5V7Q - chains A and C of the 31 polymer chains in the assembly; structure by electron microscopy, 3.70 A resolution.

[Chain A]
Molecule: 23S rRNA
Organism: Mycobacterium tuberculosis
Sequence (3138 nucleotides; each row starts with the number of its first residue):
     1 UUGUAAGUGU CUAAGGGCGC AUGGUGGAUG CCUUGGCAUC GAGAGCCGAU GAAGGACGUG
    61 GGAGGCUGCG AUAUGCCUCG GGGAGCUGUC AACCGAGCGU GGAUCCGAGG AUUUCCGAAU
   121 GGGGAAACCC AGCACGAGUG AUGUCGUGCU ACCCGCAUCU GAAUAUAUAG GGUGCGGGAG
   181 GGAACGCGGG GAAGUGAAAC AUCUCAGUAC CCGUAGGAGG AGAAAACAAU UGUGAUUCCG
   241 CAAGUAGUGG CGAGCGAACG CGGAACAGGC UAAACCGCAC GCAUGGGUAA CCGGGUAGGG
   301 GUUGUGUGUG CGGGGUUGUG GGAGGAUAUG UCUCAGCGCU ACCCGGCUGA GAGGCAGUCA
   361 GAAAGUGUCG UGGUUAGCGG AAGUGGCCUG GGAUGGUCUG CCGUAGACGG UGAGAGCCCG
   421 GUACGCGAAA ACCCGGCACC UGCCUAGUAU CAAUUCCCGA GUAGCAGCGG GCCCGUGGAA
   481 UCCGCUGUGA AUCCGCCGGG ACCACCCGGU AAGCCUAAAU ACUCCUCGAU GACCGAUAGC
   541 GGAUUAGUAC CGUGAGGGAA UGGUGAAAAG UACCCCGGGA GGGGAGUGAA AGAGUACCUG
   601 AAACCGUGUG CCUACAAUCC GUCAGAGCCU CCUUUUCCUC UCCGGAGGAG GGUGGUGAUG
   661 GCGUGCCUUU UGAAGAAUGA GCCUGCGAGU CAGGGACAUG UCGCAAGGUU AACCCGUGUG
   721 GGGUAGCCGC AGCGAAAGCG AGUCUGAAUA GGGCGACCCA CACGCGCAUA CGCGCGUGUG
   781 AAUAGUGGCG UGUUCUGGAC CCGAAGCGGA GUGAUCUACC CAUGGCCAGG GUGAAGCGCG
   841 GGUAAGACCG CGUGGAGGCC CGAACCCACU UAGGUUGAAG ACUGAGGGGA UGAGCUGUGG
   901 GUAGGGGUGA AAGGCCAAUC AAACUCCGUG AUAGCUGGUU CUCCCCGAAA UGCAUUUAGG
   961 UGCAGCGUUG CGUGGUUCAC CGCGGAGGUA GAGCUACUGG AUGGCCGAUG GGCCCUACUA
  1021 GGUUACUGAC GUCAGCCAAA CUCCGAAUGC CGUGGUGUAA AGCGUGGCAG UGAGACGGCG
  1081 GGGGAUAAGC UCCGUACGUC GAAAGGGAAA CAGCCCAGAU CGCCGGCUAA GGCCCCCAAG
  1141 CGUGUGCUAA GUGGGAAAGG AUGUGCAGUC GCAAAGACAA CCAGGAGGUU GGCUUAGAAG
  1201 CAGCCACCCU UGAAAGAGUG CGUAAUAGCU CACUGGUCAA GUGAUUGUGC GCCGAUAAUG
  1261 UAGCGGGGCU CAAGCACACC GCCGAAGCCG CGGCACAUCC ACCUUGUGGU GGGUGUGGGU
  1321 AGGGGAGCGU CCCUCAUUCA GCGAAGCCAC CGGGUGACCG GUGGUGGAGG GUGGGGGAGU
  1381 GAGAAUGCAG GCAUGAGUAG CGACAAGGCA AGUGAGAACC UUGCCCGCCG AAAGACCAAG
  1441 GGUUCCUGGG CCAGGCCAGU CCGCCCAGGG UGAGUCGGGA CCUAAGGCGA GGCCGACAGG
  1501 CGUAGUCGAU GGACAACGGG UUGAUAUUCC CGUACCCGUG UGUGGGCGCC CGUGACGAAU
  1561 CAGCGGUACU AACCACCCAA AACCGGAUCG AUCACUCCCC UUCGGGGGUG UGGAGUUCUG
  1621 GGGCUGCGUG GGAACUUCGC UGGUAGUAGU CAAGCGAAGG GGUGACGCAG GAAGGUAGCC
  1681 GUACCAGUCA GUGGUAACAC UGGGGCAAGC CGGUAGGGAG AGCGAUAGGC AAAUCCGUCG
  1741 CUCACUAAUC CUGAGAGGUG ACGCAUAGCC GGUUGAGGCG AAUUCGGUGA UCCUCUGCUG
  1801 CCAAGAAAAG CCUCUAGCGA GCACACACAC GGCCCGUACC CCAAACCGAC ACAGGUGGUC
  1861 AGGUAGAGCA UACCAAGGCG UACGAGAUAA CUAUGGUUAA GGAACUCGGC AAAAUGCCCC
  1921 CGUAACUUCG GGAGAAGGGG GACCGGAAUA UCGUGAACAC CCUUGCGGUG GGAGCGGGAU
  1981 CCGGUCGCAG AAACCAGUGA GGAGCGACUG UUUACUAAAA ACACAGGUCC GUGCGAAGUC
  2041 GCAAGACGAU GUAUACGGAC UGACGCCUGC CCGGUGCUGG AAGGUUAAGA GGACCCGUUA
  2101 ACCCGCAAGG GUGAAGCGGA GAAUUUAAGC CCCAGUAAAC GGCGGUGGUA ACUAUAACCA
  2161 UCCUAAGGUA GCGAAAUUCC UUGUCGGGUA AGUUCCGACC UGCACGAAUG GCGUAACGAC
  2221 UUCUCAACUG UCUCAACCAU AGACUCGGCG AAAUUGCACU ACGAGUAAAG AUGCUCGUUA
  2281 CGCGCGGCAG GACGAAAAGA CCCCGGGACC UUCACUACAA CUUGGUAUUG AUGUUCGGUA
  2341 CGGUUUGUGU AGGAUAGGUG GGAGACUGUG AAACCUCGAC GCCAGUUGGG GCGGAGUCGU
  2401 UGUUGAAAUA CCACUCUGAU CGUAUUGGGC AUCUAACCUC GAACCCUGAA UCGGGUUUAG
  2461 GGACAGUGCC UGGCGGGUAG UUUAACUGGG GCGGUUGCCU CCUAAAAUGU AACGGAGGCG
  2521 CCCAAAGGUU CCCUCAACCU GGACGGCAAU CAGGUGGCGA GUGUAAAUGC ACAAGGGAGC
  2581 UUGACUGCGA GACUUACAAG UCAAGCAGGG ACGAAAGUCG GGAUUAGUGA UCCGGCACCC
  2641 CCGAGUGGAA GGGGUGUCGC UCAACGGAUA AAAGGUACCC CGGGGAUAAC AGGCUGAUCU
  2701 UCCCCAAGAG UCCAUAUCGA CGGGAUGGUU UGGCACCUCG AUGUCGGCUC GUCGCAUCCU
  2761 GGGGCUGGAG CAGGUCCCAA GGGUUGGGCU GUUCGCCCAU UAAAGCGGCA CGCGAGCUGG
  2821 GUUUAGAACG UCGUGAGACA GUUCGGUCUC UAUCCGCCGC GCGCGUCAGA AACUUGAGGA
  2881 AACCUGUCCC UAGUACGAGA GGACCGGGAC GGACGAACCU CUGGUGCACC AGUUGUCCCG
  2941 CCAGGGGCAC CGCUGGAUAG CCACGUUCGG UCAGGAUAAC CGCUGAAAGC AUCUAAGCGG
  3001 GAAACCUUCU CCAAGAUCAG GUUUCUCACC CACUUGGUGG GAUAAGGCCC CCCGCAGAAC
  3061 ACGGGUUCAA UAGGUCAGAC CUGGAAGCUC AGUAAUGGGU GUAGGGAACU GGUGCUAACC
  3121 GGCCGAAAAC UUACAACA
Unresolved in the structure: 1-4, 1013-1022, 3133-3138
Residues lining bound ligands: Llinezolid-114 (917; N-({(5S)-2-oxo-3-[4-(1,3-thiazol-5-yl)phenyl]-1,3-oxazolidin-5-yl}methyl)acetamide): G2299, A2300, A2689, C2690, A2741, U2742, G2743, U2744, U2823
What the authors report for this chain:
  - contacts within the chain: A1591-G2079, A1591-C2132
  - binding site for Llinezolid-114: U2744

[Chain C]
Molecule: 50S ribosomal protein L2
Organism: Mycobacterium tuberculosis
Reference sequence: A0A045H5T7 (A0A045H5T7_MYCTX); numbering as in UniProt (aligned over 1-280)
Amino-acid sequence (280 residues; each row starts with the number of its first residue):
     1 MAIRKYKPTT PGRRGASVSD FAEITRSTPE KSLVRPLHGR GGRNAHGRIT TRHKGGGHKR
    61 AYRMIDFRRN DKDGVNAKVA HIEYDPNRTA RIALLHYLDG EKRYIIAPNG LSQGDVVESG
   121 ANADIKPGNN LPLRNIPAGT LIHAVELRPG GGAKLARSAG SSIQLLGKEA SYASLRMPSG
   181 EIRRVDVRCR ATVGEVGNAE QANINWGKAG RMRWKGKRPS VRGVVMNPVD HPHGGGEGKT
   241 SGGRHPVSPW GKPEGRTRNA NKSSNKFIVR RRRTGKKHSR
Unresolved in the structure: 1, 274-280

[Interface between chain A and chain C]
Pairs across the interface (256; chain A residue first):
  C819(A) - Arg43(C)  hydrogen bond to the base
  C819(A) - Arg218(C)  hydrogen bond to the sugar
  C820(A) - Arg43(C)  hydrogen bond to the sugar
  C820(A) - Gly56(C)  hydrogen bond to the phosphate
  C820(A) - Arg213(C)  salt bridge to the phosphate
  C821(A) - His38(C)  sugar contact
  C821(A) - Gly39(C)  sugar contact
  C821(A) - Gly56(C)  hydrogen bond to the phosphate
  A822(A) - His38(C)  sugar contact
  A822(A) - Gly39(C)  phosphate contact
  U823(A) - Lys59(C)  salt bridge to the phosphate
  A834(A) - Lys7(C)  sugar contact
  A835(A) - Lys7(C)  sugar contact
  A856(A) - Arg13(C)  base contact
  G857(A) - Thr10(C)  sugar contact
  G858(A) - Thr10(C)  hydrogen bond to the phosphate
  G858(A) - Gly12(C)  base contact
  G858(A) - Arg13(C)  hydrogen bond to the phosphate
  G858(A) - Lys208(C)  salt bridge to the phosphate
  G858(A) - Ala209(C)  hydrogen bond to the base
  G858(A) - Gly210(C)  base contact
  A893(A) - Lys208(C)  salt bridge to the phosphate
  A893(A) - Ala209(C)  base contact
  A893(A) - Gly210(C)  sugar contact
  A893(A) - Arg213(C)  hydrogen bond to the base
  A893(A) - Trp214(C)  hydrogen bond to the phosphate
  A893(A) - Pro219(C)  base contact
  G901(A) - Arg43(C)  base contact
  U902(A) - His46(C)  sugar contact
  U902(A) - Gly47(C)  hydrogen bond to the sugar
  U902(A) - Arg48(C)  sugar contact
  A903(A) - Arg48(C)  salt bridge to the phosphate
  G906(A) - Arg48(C)  sugar contact
  U908(A) - Arg48(C)  phosphate contact
  U908(A) - Ile49(C)  hydrogen bond to the phosphate
  G909(A) - Ile49(C)  phosphate contact
  G909(A) - Arg218(C)  salt bridge to the phosphate
  G909(A) - Asp230(C)  hydrogen bond to the base
  A910(A) - Pro219(C)  sugar contact
  A911(A) - Val221(C)  sugar contact
  A911(A) - Val225(C)  hydrogen bond to the sugar
  A911(A) - Met226(C)  base contact
  A911(A) - Asp230(C)  base contact
  G913(A) - Asn227(C)  hydrogen bond to the sugar
  G913(A) - Val229(C)  base contact
  A1485(A) - His38(C)  phosphate contact
  G1486(A) - His38(C)  salt bridge to the phosphate
  G1486(A) - Arg40(C)  salt bridge to the phosphate
  G1500(A) - His46(C)  sugar contact
  C1501(A) - Ala45(C)  phosphate contact
  C1501(A) - His46(C)  sugar contact
  G1502(A) - Ala45(C)  phosphate contact
  C1577(A) - Arg134(C)  hydrogen bond to the base
  C1578(A) - Lys168(C)  sugar contact
  A1579(A) - Lys168(C)  phosphate contact
  A1579(A) - Glu169(C)  hydrogen bond to the sugar
  A1579(A) - Ala170(C)  hydrogen bond to the sugar
  U1617(A) - Arg270(C)  hydrogen bond to the phosphate
  C1618(A) - Arg270(C)  salt bridge to the phosphate
  C1627(A) - Arg134(C)  hydrogen bond to the base
  G1628(A) - Arg134(C)  hydrogen bond to the base
  G1628(A) - Asn135(C)  sugar contact
  U1629(A) - Ala121(C)  sugar contact
  U1629(A) - Asn122(C)  sugar contact
  A1727(A) - Asp99(C)  sugar contact
  G1728(A) - Asp99(C)  base contact
  G1728(A) - Gly100(C)  base contact
  G1728(A) - Glu101(C)  hydrogen bond to the sugar
  G1737(A) - Asp99(C)  hydrogen bond to the base
  G1737(A) - Gly100(C)  base contact
  G1737(A) - Lys102(C)  phosphate contact
  U1738(A) - His96(C)  salt bridge to the phosphate
  U1738(A) - Tyr97(C)  hydrogen bond to the sugar
  U1738(A) - Leu98(C)  hydrogen bond to the sugar
  U1738(A) - Gly100(C)  sugar contact
  C1739(A) - Lys78(C)  salt bridge to the phosphate
  G1800(A) - Arg26(C)  salt bridge to the phosphate
  C1802(A) - Arg4(C)  salt bridge to the phosphate
  C1802(A) - Tyr6(C)  sugar contact
  C1802(A) - Phe21(C)  sugar contact
  A1803(A) - Val18(C)  phosphate contact
  A1803(A) - His58(C)  base contact
  A1803(A) - Trp206(C)  phosphate contact
  A1803(A) - Arg211(C)  salt bridge to the phosphate
  A1803(A) - Trp214(C)  stacking on the base
  A1804(A) - Phe21(C)  base contact
  A1804(A) - Arg60(C)  salt bridge to the phosphate
  A1804(A) - Arg63(C)  sugar contact
  A1804(A) - Tyr84(C)  base contact
  A1804(A) - Pro86(C)  sugar contact
  G1805(A) - Lys59(C)  sugar contact
  G1805(A) - Arg60(C)  sugar contact
  G1805(A) - Ala61(C)  hydrogen bond to the phosphate
  G1805(A) - Arg63(C)  salt bridge to the phosphate
  G1805(A) - Pro86(C)  phosphate contact
  A1806(A) - Pro36(C)  sugar contact
  A1806(A) - Lys59(C)  hydrogen bond to the sugar
  U1928(A) - Arg14(C)  hydrogen bond to the sugar
  C1929(A) - Pro8(C)  phosphate contact
  G1930(A) - Pro8(C)  sugar contact
  G1930(A) - Thr9(C)  sugar contact
  G1930(A) - Arg14(C)  base contact
  A2007(A) - Pro11(C)  hydrogen bond to the base
  A2007(A) - Arg14(C)  base contact
  C2008(A) - Pro11(C)  base contact
  C2022(A) - Arg222(C)  salt bridge to the phosphate
  C2022(A) - Val225(C)  phosphate contact
  A2023(A) - Pro219(C)  sugar contact
  A2023(A) - Ser220(C)  phosphate contact
  A2023(A) - Val221(C)  phosphate contact
  A2023(A) - Arg222(C)  salt bridge to the phosphate
  C2024(A) - Ala209(C)  sugar contact
  C2024(A) - Pro219(C)  sugar contact
  C2024(A) - Ser220(C)  hydrogen bond to the phosphate
  A2025(A) - Trp206(C)  hydrogen bond to the sugar
  A2025(A) - Gly207(C)  hydrogen bond to the sugar
  A2025(A) - Met212(C)  sugar contact
  A2025(A) - Lys217(C)  salt bridge to the phosphate
  G2026(A) - Ile204(C)  phosphate contact
  G2026(A) - Asn205(C)  sugar contact
  G2026(A) - Trp206(C)  phosphate contact
  C2030(A) - Glu254(C)  hydrogen bond to the sugar
  G2031(A) - Gly255(C)  sugar contact
  G2031(A) - Thr257(C)  hydrogen bond to the sugar
  G2031(A) - Arg271(C)  salt bridge to the phosphate
  G2031(A) - Arg272(C)  phosphate contact
  U2032(A) - Arg256(C)  salt bridge to the phosphate
  U2032(A) - Arg271(C)  salt bridge to the phosphate
  U2032(A) - Arg272(C)  salt bridge to the phosphate
  G2033(A) - Lys154(C)  base contact
  G2033(A) - Leu155(C)  base contact
  G2033(A) - Met177(C)  base contact
  G2033(A) - Pro178(C)  base contact
  G2033(A) - Ser179(C)  base contact
  G2033(A) - Glu181(C)  base contact
  G2033(A) - Arg183(C)  hydrogen bond to the sugar
  G2033(A) - Arg258(C)  salt bridge to the phosphate
  G2033(A) - Ile268(C)  sugar contact
  C2034(A) - Leu147(C)  sugar contact
  C2034(A) - Lys154(C)  sugar contact
  C2034(A) - Ser264(C)  hydrogen bond to the phosphate
  G2035(A) - Lys154(C)  salt bridge to the phosphate
  A2037(A) - Thr257(C)  hydrogen bond to the sugar
  G2038(A) - Thr50(C)  base contact
  G2038(A) - Thr51(C)  base contact
  G2038(A) - Thr257(C)  phosphate contact
  U2039(A) - Thr50(C)  base contact
  U2039(A) - Trp250(C)  sugar contact
  U2039(A) - Lys252(C)  salt bridge to the phosphate
  C2040(A) - Asn44(C)  hydrogen bond to the base
  C2040(A) - His46(C)  base contact
  C2040(A) - Arg48(C)  sugar contact
  C2040(A) - Trp250(C)  phosphate contact
  G2041(A) - Arg48(C)  salt bridge to the phosphate
  A2044(A) - His46(C)  base contact
  G2045(A) - His46(C)  base contact
  A2046(A) - Asn44(C)  base contact
  A2046(A) - Ala45(C)  hydrogen bond to the sugar
  C2047(A) - Arg40(C)  salt bridge to the phosphate
  C2047(A) - Gly41(C)  phosphate contact
  C2047(A) - Gly42(C)  hydrogen bond to the sugar
  C2047(A) - Arg43(C)  sugar contact
  C2047(A) - Thr50(C)  hydrogen bond to the sugar
  G2048(A) - Arg40(C)  phosphate contact
  G2048(A) - Gly41(C)  phosphate contact
  G2048(A) - Thr51(C)  sugar contact
  G2048(A) - Lys54(C)  phosphate contact
  A2049(A) - Lys54(C)  salt bridge to the phosphate
  U2050(A) - Leu37(C)  phosphate contact
  U2050(A) - Tyr62(C)  base contact
  G2051(A) - Asn87(C)  phosphate contact
  G2051(A) - Arg88(C)  salt bridge to the phosphate
  G2051(A) - Arg157(C)  salt bridge to the phosphate
  U2052(A) - Ala153(C)  base contact
  U2052(A) - Lys154(C)  hydrogen bond to the base
  U2052(A) - Arg157(C)  salt bridge to the phosphate
  U2052(A) - Ser158(C)  phosphate contact
  A2053(A) - Leu155(C)  phosphate contact
  A2053(A) - Ala156(C)  hydrogen bond to the phosphate
  A2053(A) - Arg157(C)  hydrogen bond to the phosphate
  A2053(A) - Ser158(C)  hydrogen bond to the phosphate
  A2053(A) - Ser161(C)  phosphate contact
  A2053(A) - Pro178(C)  sugar contact
  A2053(A) - Ser179(C)  hydrogen bond to the sugar
  A2053(A) - Arg272(C)  base contact
  U2054(A) - Ala159(C)  hydrogen bond to the sugar
  U2054(A) - Gly160(C)  base contact
  U2054(A) - Pro178(C)  phosphate contact
  U2054(A) - Asn198(C)  base contact
  U2054(A) - Ala199(C)  base contact
  U2054(A) - Gln201(C)  base contact
  U2054(A) - Ala202(C)  base contact
  G2057(A) - Thr51(C)  sugar contact
  G2057(A) - His53(C)  phosphate contact
  G2057(A) - Lys54(C)  phosphate contact
  G2058(A) - Arg52(C)  salt bridge to the phosphate
  G2058(A) - His53(C)  salt bridge to the phosphate
  G2058(A) - Pro249(C)  phosphate contact
  G2058(A) - Glu254(C)  sugar contact
  A2059(A) - His231(C)  salt bridge to the phosphate
  A2059(A) - His233(C)  phosphate contact
  A2059(A) - Val247(C)  sugar contact
  A2059(A) - Pro249(C)  phosphate contact
  A2059(A) - Glu254(C)  sugar contact
  C2060(A) - Arg222(C)  phosphate contact
  C2060(A) - Gly223(C)  hydrogen bond to the phosphate
  C2060(A) - Val224(C)  hydrogen bond to the phosphate
  U2061(A) - Arg222(C)  salt bridge to the phosphate
  U2061(A) - Val224(C)  phosphate contact
  G2062(A) - Arg222(C)  salt bridge to the phosphate
  G2076(A) - His245(C)  sugar contact
  C2077(A) - Gly255(C)  phosphate contact
  U2078(A) - Gly255(C)  phosphate contact
  U2078(A) - Arg256(C)  hydrogen bond to the phosphate
  G2079(A) - Arg256(C)  salt bridge to the phosphate
  A2139(A) - Pro246(C)  sugar contact
  C2140(A) - Ser241(C)  phosphate contact
  C2140(A) - Gly242(C)  phosphate contact
  C2140(A) - Arg244(C)  hydrogen bond to the sugar
  C2140(A) - His245(C)  sugar contact
  G2141(A) - Ser241(C)  phosphate contact
  G2141(A) - Gly242(C)  phosphate contact
  U2209(A) - Lys239(C)  hydrogen bond to the sugar
  U2209(A) - Thr240(C)  sugar contact
  U2209(A) - Ser241(C)  sugar contact
  G2210(A) - Lys239(C)  salt bridge to the phosphate
  C2310(A) - Pro228(C)  sugar contact
  C2310(A) - Val229(C)  sugar contact
  U2311(A) - Pro228(C)  phosphate contact
  U2312(A) - Arg244(C)  salt bridge to the phosphate
  U2322(A) - Asn259(C)  hydrogen bond to the phosphate
  U2323(A) - Asn261(C)  hydrogen bond to the phosphate
  G2441(A) - Arg148(C)  sugar contact
  G2441(A) - Pro149(C)  sugar contact
  G2441(A) - Gly151(C)  phosphate contact
  G2441(A) - Lys154(C)  salt bridge to the phosphate
  A2442(A) - Arg68(C)  salt bridge to the phosphate
  A2442(A) - Gly150(C)  phosphate contact
  A2442(A) - Gly151(C)  phosphate contact
  A2459(A) - Arg188(C)  hydrogen bond to the sugar
  G2460(A) - Arg188(C)  sugar contact
  G2461(A) - Tyr172(C)  hydrogen bond to the phosphate
  G2466(A) - Asn261(C)  hydrogen bond to the phosphate
  G2476(A) - Arg244(C)  sugar contact
  G2477(A) - Arg244(C)  salt bridge to the phosphate
  G2477(A) - Trp250(C)  sugar contact
  A2828(A) - Lys239(C)  phosphate contact
  C2829(A) - Gly238(C)  phosphate contact
  C2829(A) - Lys239(C)  phosphate contact
  U2834(A) - Gly243(C)  hydrogen bond to the sugar
  G2835(A) - Gly243(C)  sugar contact
  A2836(A) - Gly235(C)  phosphate contact
  A2836(A) - Gly236(C)  hydrogen bond to the phosphate
  G2837(A) - Gly235(C)  phosphate contact
  G2837(A) - Gly236(C)  hydrogen bond to the phosphate
  G2837(A) - Glu237(C)  base contact
Other interface residues (no listed pair), chain A (125 interface residues in all): C859, G907, A912, A922, A1580, G1662, A1665, C1666, U1799, A1807, A2055, C2056, A2215, A2465, A2838
Other interface residues (no listed pair), chain C (154 interface residues in all): Pro29, Lys31, Ser32, Val34, Gly55, Gly57, Thr89, Gly167, Asp186, Glu200, Pro232, Gly234, Ser248, Gly251, Ser263
The authors on this interface:
  - interface residues, chain A: C1576(A), G1626(A)
  - interface residues, chain C: Ala121(C), Arg134(C), Lys168(C)

[Overview]
125 residues of chain A face 154 of chain C across their interface, with 60 hydrogen bonds, 43 salt bridges
and 1 aromatic stacking contact. Among the polar pairs are C819(A)-Arg43(C), G858(A)-Ala209(C) and
A893(A)-Arg213(C). Ligands of chain A: Llinezolid-114. The paper reports a binding site for Llinezolid-114 at
U2744(A); interface residues C1576(A), G1626(A) and Ala121(C) among others.
Chain A is 23S rRNA and chain C is 50S ribosomal protein L2, both from Mycobacterium tuberculosis; the
structure, Cryo-EM structure of the large ribosomal subunit from Mycobacterium tuberculosis bound with a
potent linezolid analog, was determined by electron microscopy, deposited together with 5V93.
